PDB entry 4HIS | X-ray diffraction, 1.20 A resolution | chains A and B

== Chain A (and B) ==
Protein: Transthyretin
From: Homo sapiens
Notes: chain B of this document is another copy of the same molecule, construct and numbering; everything in this record applies to it too
Reference sequence: P02766 (TTHY_HUMAN); residues 1-127 here correspond to UniProt positions 21-147 (UniProt number = residue number + 20)
Amino-acid sequence (127 residues; row label = number of the first residue in the row):
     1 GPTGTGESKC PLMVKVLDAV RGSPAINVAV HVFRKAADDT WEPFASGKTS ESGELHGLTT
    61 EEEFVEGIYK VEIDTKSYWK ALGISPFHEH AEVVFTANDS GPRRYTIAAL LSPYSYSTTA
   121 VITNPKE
Unresolved in the structure: 1-10, 126-127 (chain B: 1-9, 125-127)
Differences from the reference sequence: engineered mutation I122 (Val142 in P02766)
Residues lining bound ligands: Tafamidis (3MI; 2-(3,5-dichlorophenyl)-1,3-benzoxazole-6-carboxylic acid): M13, K15, L17, E54, T106, A108, A109, L110, S117, T118, T119
UniProt features mapped onto this chain:
  - binding site (L-thyroxine): K15, E54, S117
  - modified residue: C10 (Sulfocysteine), E42 (4-carboxyglutamate), S52 (Phosphoserine)
  - glycosylation: N98 (N-linked (GlcNAc...) asparagine)
From the paper describing this entry:
  - binding site for Tafamidis: K15
  - disease-associated variants - V122I: decreased stability (citing earlier work)

== Chain A / chain B interface ==
Pairs across the interface (41; chain A residue first):
  I68(A) - E89(B)
  F87(A) - F95(B)  hydrophobic
  F87(A) - T96(B)
  F87(A) - Y105(B)  hydrophobic
  F87(A) - I107(B)  hydrophobic
  F87(A) - A120(B)  hydrophobic
  F87(A) - I122(B)  hydrophobic
  H88(A) - V93(B)
  H88(A) - V94(B)
  E89(A) - I68(B)
  E89(A) - V94(B)  hydrogen bond (backbone-backbone)
  E89(A) - T96(B)  hydrogen bond
  H90(A) - V94(B)
  E92(A) - E92(B)
  E92(A) - V94(B)
  E92(A) - Y116(B)  hydrogen bond (backbone-side chain)
  V93(A) - H88(B)
  V94(A) - H88(B)
  V94(A) - E89(B)  hydrogen bond (backbone-backbone)
  V94(A) - E92(B)
  F95(A) - F87(B)  hydrophobic
  T96(A) - E89(B)  hydrogen bond
  I107(A) - F87(B)  hydrophobic
  Y114(A) - T119(B)  hydrogen bond (backbone-side chain)
  Y114(A) - A120(B)  hydrogen bond (backbone-backbone)
  Y114(A) - I122(B)  hydrophobic
  S115(A) - T118(B)  hydrogen bond (side chain-backbone)
  S115(A) - T119(B)
  Y116(A) - E92(B)  hydrogen bond (side chain-backbone)
  Y116(A) - S117(B)  hydrogen bond (backbone-side chain)
  Y116(A) - T118(B)  hydrogen bond (backbone-backbone)
  S117(A) - Y116(B)  hydrogen bond (side chain-backbone)
  S117(A) - S117(B)  hydrogen bond
  T118(A) - S115(B)  hydrogen bond (backbone-side chain)
  T118(A) - Y116(B)  hydrogen bond (backbone-backbone)
  T119(A) - Y114(B)  hydrogen bond (side chain-backbone)
  T119(A) - S115(B)
  A120(A) - F87(B)  hydrophobic
  A120(A) - Y114(B)  hydrogen bond (backbone-backbone)
  I122(A) - F87(B)  hydrophobic
  I122(A) - Y114(B)  hydrophobic
Interface residues without a listed pair, chain A (21 interface residues in all): K76, Y105
Interface residues without a listed pair, chain B (20 interface residues in all): H90

== Summary ==
The interface between chain A and chain B involves 21 residues on one side and 20 on the other, with 17
hydrogen bonds. Among the polar pairs are E89(A)-T96(B), E92(A)-Y116(B) and Y114(A)-T119(B). Ligands of chain
A: Tafamidis. From the paper: a binding site for Tafamidis at K15(A); V122I of chain A reduces stability.
Both chains are Transthyretin (Homo sapiens). Entry 4HIS (The Structure of V122I Mutant Transthyretin in
Complex with Tafamidis) was determined by X-ray diffraction together with 4HIQ from the same study.
